Entry 4R87 (X-ray diffraction, 2.61 A resolution); this record covers chains B and D of the 4 polymer chains in the assembly.

[Chain B (and D)]
Molecule: Spermidine n1-acetyltransferase
Source organism: Vibrio cholerae O1
Notes: chain D of this document is another copy of the same molecule, construct and numbering; everything in this record applies to it too
UniProtKB: Q9KL03 (Q9KL03_VIBCH); residue numbers follow UniProt; this construct covers 1-173
Sequence (176 residues; row label = number of the first residue in the row; numbers below 1 keep their minus sign (Ser-2 is residue -2)):
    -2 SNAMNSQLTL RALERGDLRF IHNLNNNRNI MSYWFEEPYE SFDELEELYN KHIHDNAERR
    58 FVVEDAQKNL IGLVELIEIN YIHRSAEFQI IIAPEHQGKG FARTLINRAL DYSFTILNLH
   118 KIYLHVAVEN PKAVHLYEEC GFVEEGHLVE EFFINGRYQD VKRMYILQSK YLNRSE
Disordered / not traced: -2 to 1, 171-173 (chain D: -2 to 2, 171-173)
Construct notes: expression tag (-2 to 0)
Residues lining bound ligands: coenzyme A (COA): Ile27, Tyr30, Ile87, Ile88, Ile89, His93, Gln94, Gly95, Lys96, Gly97, Phe98, Ala99, Arg100, Lys129, Ala130, His132, Leu133, Glu136
UniProt features mapped onto this chain:
  - active site: Tyr134 (Proton donor)
  - binding site (spermine): Met28, Glu33, Glu41, His49 to Asp52, Glu84 to Gln86
  - binding site (Mg(2+)): Glu33, Glu75
  - binding site (spermidine): Glu33, Glu41
  - binding site (acetyl-CoA): Ile87 to Ile89, Gln94 to Arg100, Asn127 to Glu136
  - site: Glu84 (Could be important for selectivity toward long polyamines)
What the authors report for this chain:
  - binding site for coenzyme A: Trp31, Gln86, Ile87, Leu121, His122, Val123 (proposed by the authors, not directly observed)
  - specificity-determining residues: Glu33, Glu75, Glu84 (proposed by the authors, not directly observed)
  - catalytic residues: Tyr134 (citing earlier work)

[Chain B / chain D interface]
Pairs across the interface (35):
  His19(B) - Glu11(D)  salt bridge
  Arg25(B) - Asp108(D)  salt bridge
  Arg25(B) - Thr112(D)  hydrogen bond
  Arg25(B) - Ile113(D)
  Glu34(B) - Arg56(D)  salt bridge
  Glu34(B) - Tyr109(D)  hydrogen bond
  Glu34(B) - Ile113(D)
  Glu34(B) - Leu114(D)
  Pro35(B) - Tyr109(D)  hydrogen bond (backbone-side chain)
  Pro35(B) - Ile113(D)  hydrophobic
  Tyr36(B) - Ala9(D)  hydrophobic
  Tyr36(B) - Leu10(D)
  Tyr36(B) - Arg56(D)
  Tyr36(B) - Arg57(D)  hydrogen bond (side chain-backbone)
  Tyr36(B) - Phe58(D)  hydrophobic
  Tyr36(B) - Tyr109(D)
  Ser38(B) - Leu10(D)
  Ser38(B) - Glu11(D)
  Ser38(B) - Tyr46(D)
  Phe39(B) - Glu11(D)  hydrogen bond (backbone-side chain)
  Asp40(B) - Arg12(D)  salt bridge
  Asp40(B) - Tyr46(D)  hydrogen bond
  Asp40(B) - Ile50(D)
  Glu41(B) - Ile50(D)
  Glu41(B) - His51(D)
  Glu44(B) - Ile50(D)
  Glu44(B) - His51(D)  salt bridge
  Phe150(B) - Phe111(D)
  Phe150(B) - Thr112(D)
  Phe150(B) - Ile113(D)
  Phe150(B) - Asn115(D)
  Asn152(B) - Thr112(D)  hydrogen bond (backbone-backbone)
  Gly153(B) - Thr112(D)  hydrogen bond (backbone-backbone)
  Gly153(B) - Leu169(D)
  Tyr155(B) - Asn115(D)  hydrogen bond
Other interface residues (no listed pair), chain B (17 interface residues in all): Asn23, Glu37, Leu45
Other interface residues (no listed pair), chain D (19 interface residues in all): Gln165

[In short]
17 residues of chain B and 19 residues of chain D are in contact; the contacts include 9 hydrogen bonds and 5
salt bridges. Among the polar pairs are His19(B)-Glu11(D), Arg25(B)-Asp108(D) and Glu34(B)-Arg56(D). The paper
reports the catalytic residue Tyr134(B); a binding site for coenzyme A at Trp31(B), Gln86(B) and Ile87(B)
among others.
Chain B and chain D are both Spermidine n1-acetyltransferase (Vibrio cholerae O1); the structure, Crystal
structure of spermidine N-acetyltransferase from Vibrio cholerae in complex with CoA and spermine, was
determined by X-ray diffraction (same publication as 4R57, 4NCZ, 4MI4, 4MHD and 4JJX).
